PDB entry 8Q56 | X-ray diffraction, 3.50 A resolution | chains A and B

Chain A:
Molecule: site-specific DNA-methyltransferase (adenine-specific)
From: Salmonella enterica subsp. enterica serovar Typhimurium str. D23580
Notes: EC 2.1.1.72
UniProt: A0A6C7IK61 (A0A6C7IK61_SALTD); residues 1-1225 here = UniProt positions 1-1225
Sequence (1225 residues; numbered 1 to 1225; the number before each row is that of its first residue):
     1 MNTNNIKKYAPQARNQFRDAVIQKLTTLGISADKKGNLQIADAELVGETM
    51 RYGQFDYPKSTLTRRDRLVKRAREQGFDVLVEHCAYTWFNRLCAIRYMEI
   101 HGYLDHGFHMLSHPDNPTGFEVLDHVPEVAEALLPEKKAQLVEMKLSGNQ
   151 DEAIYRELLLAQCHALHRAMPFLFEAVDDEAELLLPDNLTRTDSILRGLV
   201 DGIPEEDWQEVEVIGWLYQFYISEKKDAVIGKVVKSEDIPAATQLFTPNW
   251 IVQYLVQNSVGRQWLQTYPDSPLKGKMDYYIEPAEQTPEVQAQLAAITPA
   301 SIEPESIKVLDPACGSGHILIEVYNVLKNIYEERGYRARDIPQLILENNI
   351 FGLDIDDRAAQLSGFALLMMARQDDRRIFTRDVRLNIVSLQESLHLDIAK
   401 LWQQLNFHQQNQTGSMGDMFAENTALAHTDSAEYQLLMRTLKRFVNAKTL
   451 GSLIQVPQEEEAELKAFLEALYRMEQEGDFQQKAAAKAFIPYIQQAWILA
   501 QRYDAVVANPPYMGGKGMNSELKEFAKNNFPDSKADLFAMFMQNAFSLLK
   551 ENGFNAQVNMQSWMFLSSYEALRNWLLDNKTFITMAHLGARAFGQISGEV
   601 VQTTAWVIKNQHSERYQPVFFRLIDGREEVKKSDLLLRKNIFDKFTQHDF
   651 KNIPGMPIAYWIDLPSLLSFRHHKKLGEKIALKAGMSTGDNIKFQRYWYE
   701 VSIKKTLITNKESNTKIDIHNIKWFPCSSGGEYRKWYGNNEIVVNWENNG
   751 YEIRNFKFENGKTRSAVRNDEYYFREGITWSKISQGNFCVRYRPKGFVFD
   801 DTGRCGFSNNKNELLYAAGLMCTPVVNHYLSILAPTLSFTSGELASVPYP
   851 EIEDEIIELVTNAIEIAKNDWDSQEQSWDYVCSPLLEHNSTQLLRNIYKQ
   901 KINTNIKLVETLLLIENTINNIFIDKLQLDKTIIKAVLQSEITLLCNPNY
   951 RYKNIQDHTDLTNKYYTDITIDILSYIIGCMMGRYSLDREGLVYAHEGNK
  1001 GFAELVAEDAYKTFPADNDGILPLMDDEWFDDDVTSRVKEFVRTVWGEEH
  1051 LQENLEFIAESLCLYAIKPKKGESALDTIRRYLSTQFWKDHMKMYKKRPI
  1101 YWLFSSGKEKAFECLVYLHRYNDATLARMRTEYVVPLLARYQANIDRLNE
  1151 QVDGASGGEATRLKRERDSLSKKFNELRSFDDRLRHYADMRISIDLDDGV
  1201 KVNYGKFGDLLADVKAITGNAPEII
Disordered / not traced: 54-55, 413-425
Ligand contacts: S-adenosylmethionine (SAM): Tyr-218, Ile-239, Pro-240, Thr-243, Gln-244, Leu-245, Pro-312, Ala-313, Cys-314, Gly-315, Ser-316, His-318, Asp-354, Ile-355, Asp-356, Leu-450, Gly-451, Ser-452, Leu-453, Asn-509, Pro-510, Pro-511, Leu-537, Phe-541
What the authors report for this chain:
  - specificity-determining residues: Thr-802, Ser-838

Chain B:
Molecule: Protein Ocr
From: Escherichia phage T7
UniProt: P03775 (OCR_BPT7); residues 0-116 here correspond to UniProt positions 1-117 (UniProt number = residue number + 1)
Sequence (117 residues; row label = number of the first residue in the row; numbering starts at 0):
     0 MAMSNMTYNNVFDHAYEMLKENIRYDDIRDTDDLHDAIHMAADNAVPHYY
    50 ADIFSVMASEGIDLEFEDSGLMPDTKDVIRILQARIYEQLTIDLWEDAED
   100 LLNEYLEEVEEYEEDEE
Disordered / not traced: 0-2, 111-116

How chain A and chain B interact:
Contacting residue pairs (41):
  Gly-231(A) with Asn-102(B); Glu-106(B)
  Lys-516(A) with Leu-105(B), hydrogen bond (side chain-backbone); Glu-106(B); Val-108(B); Glu-109(B), salt bridge
  Asn-691(A) with Tyr-24(B), hydrogen bond (side chain-backbone); Asp-25(B)
  Ile-783(A) with Arg-23(B); Tyr-24(B), hydrophobic
  Gln-785(A) with Glu-16(B); Glu-20(B)
  Lys-964(A) with Tyr-48(B), hydrogen bond
  Thr-967(A) with Tyr-48(B)
  Tyr-1065(A) with Tyr-48(B)
  Ala-1066(A) with Tyr-48(B), hydrophobic; Tyr-49(B)
  Lys-1068(A) with Tyr-49(B); Phe-53(B)
  Thr-1085(A) with Arg-79(B), hydrogen bond (backbone-side chain)
  Gln-1086(A) with His-47(B); Tyr-49(B)
  Trp-1088(A) with Arg-79(B)
  Lys-1089(A) with Tyr-49(B), hydrogen bond; Ile-78(B); Arg-79(B)
  Lys-1093(A) with His-47(B)
  Lys-1097(A) with Met-39(B); Asp-42(B), salt bridge; Asn-43(B)
  Arg-1098(A) with Met-39(B)
  Lys-1108(A) with Asp-73(B); Thr-74(B); Lys-75(B), hydrogen bond (backbone-backbone)
  Glu-1109(A) with Lys-75(B)
  Lys-1110(A) with Asp-76(B), salt bridge
  Lys-1201(A) with Asp-35(B), salt bridge
  Asp-1213(A) with Arg-79(B), salt bridge
  Lys-1215(A) with His-38(B); Leu-70(B)
  Gly-1219(A) with His-34(B)
Also at the interface, not in a pair above, chain A (28 interface residues in all): Gly-515, Ile-692, Thr-802, Ala-1216
Also at the interface, not in a pair above, chain B (29 interface residues in all): Ser-3, Pro-72
From the paper, about this interface:
  - residue pairs: Lys-516(A)/Glu-109(B) (salt bridge), Lys-1097(A)/Asp-42(B) (salt bridge), Lys-1110(A)/Asp-76(B) (salt bridge), Lys-1201(A)/Asp-35(B) (salt bridge), Asp-1213(A)/Arg-79(B) (salt bridge)

In short:
28 residues of chain A and 29 residues of chain B are in contact, with 6 hydrogen bonds and 5 salt bridges.
Polar pairs include Lys-516(A)/Glu-109(B), Lys-1097(A)/Asp-42(B) and Lys-1110(A)/Asp-76(B). The authors report
salt bridges between Lys-516(A) and Glu-109(B), Lys-1097(A) and Asp-42(B) and Lys-1110(A) and Asp-76(B) among
others. From the paper: specificity determinants Thr-802(A) and Ser-838(A).
Here chain A is site-specific DNA-methyltransferase (adenine-specific) (Salmonella enterica subsp. enterica
serovar Typhimurium str. D23580) and chain B is Protein Ocr (Escherichia phage T7). Entry 8Q56 (PglX
methyltransferase of Salmonella BREX phage defence system (aka BrxX) bound to inhibitor Ocr) was determined by
X-ray diffraction, deposited together with 8C45.
